9L5T - chains 6 and A of the 42 polymer chains in the assembly; structure by electron microscopy, 3.50 A resolution.

[Chain 6]
Molecule: U6 snRNA
Source organism: Chaetomium thermophilum (strain DSM 1495 / CBS 144.50 / IMI 039719)
Sequence (101 nucleotides; numbered 1 to 101; the number before each row is that of its first residue):
     1 GCCCUUCGGGGCAUUUGGUCAAUUUGAAACGAUACAGAGAAGAUUAGCAU
    51 GGCCCCUGCACUAAGGAUGACACGCUACUCAAAGAGACGCUACCAAUUUU
   101 U
Disordered / not traced: 91-101

[Chain A]
Protein: PRP8
Source organism: Chaetomium thermophilum (strain DSM 1495 / CBS 144.50 / IMI 039719)
Sequence (2463 residues; row label = number of the first residue in the row):
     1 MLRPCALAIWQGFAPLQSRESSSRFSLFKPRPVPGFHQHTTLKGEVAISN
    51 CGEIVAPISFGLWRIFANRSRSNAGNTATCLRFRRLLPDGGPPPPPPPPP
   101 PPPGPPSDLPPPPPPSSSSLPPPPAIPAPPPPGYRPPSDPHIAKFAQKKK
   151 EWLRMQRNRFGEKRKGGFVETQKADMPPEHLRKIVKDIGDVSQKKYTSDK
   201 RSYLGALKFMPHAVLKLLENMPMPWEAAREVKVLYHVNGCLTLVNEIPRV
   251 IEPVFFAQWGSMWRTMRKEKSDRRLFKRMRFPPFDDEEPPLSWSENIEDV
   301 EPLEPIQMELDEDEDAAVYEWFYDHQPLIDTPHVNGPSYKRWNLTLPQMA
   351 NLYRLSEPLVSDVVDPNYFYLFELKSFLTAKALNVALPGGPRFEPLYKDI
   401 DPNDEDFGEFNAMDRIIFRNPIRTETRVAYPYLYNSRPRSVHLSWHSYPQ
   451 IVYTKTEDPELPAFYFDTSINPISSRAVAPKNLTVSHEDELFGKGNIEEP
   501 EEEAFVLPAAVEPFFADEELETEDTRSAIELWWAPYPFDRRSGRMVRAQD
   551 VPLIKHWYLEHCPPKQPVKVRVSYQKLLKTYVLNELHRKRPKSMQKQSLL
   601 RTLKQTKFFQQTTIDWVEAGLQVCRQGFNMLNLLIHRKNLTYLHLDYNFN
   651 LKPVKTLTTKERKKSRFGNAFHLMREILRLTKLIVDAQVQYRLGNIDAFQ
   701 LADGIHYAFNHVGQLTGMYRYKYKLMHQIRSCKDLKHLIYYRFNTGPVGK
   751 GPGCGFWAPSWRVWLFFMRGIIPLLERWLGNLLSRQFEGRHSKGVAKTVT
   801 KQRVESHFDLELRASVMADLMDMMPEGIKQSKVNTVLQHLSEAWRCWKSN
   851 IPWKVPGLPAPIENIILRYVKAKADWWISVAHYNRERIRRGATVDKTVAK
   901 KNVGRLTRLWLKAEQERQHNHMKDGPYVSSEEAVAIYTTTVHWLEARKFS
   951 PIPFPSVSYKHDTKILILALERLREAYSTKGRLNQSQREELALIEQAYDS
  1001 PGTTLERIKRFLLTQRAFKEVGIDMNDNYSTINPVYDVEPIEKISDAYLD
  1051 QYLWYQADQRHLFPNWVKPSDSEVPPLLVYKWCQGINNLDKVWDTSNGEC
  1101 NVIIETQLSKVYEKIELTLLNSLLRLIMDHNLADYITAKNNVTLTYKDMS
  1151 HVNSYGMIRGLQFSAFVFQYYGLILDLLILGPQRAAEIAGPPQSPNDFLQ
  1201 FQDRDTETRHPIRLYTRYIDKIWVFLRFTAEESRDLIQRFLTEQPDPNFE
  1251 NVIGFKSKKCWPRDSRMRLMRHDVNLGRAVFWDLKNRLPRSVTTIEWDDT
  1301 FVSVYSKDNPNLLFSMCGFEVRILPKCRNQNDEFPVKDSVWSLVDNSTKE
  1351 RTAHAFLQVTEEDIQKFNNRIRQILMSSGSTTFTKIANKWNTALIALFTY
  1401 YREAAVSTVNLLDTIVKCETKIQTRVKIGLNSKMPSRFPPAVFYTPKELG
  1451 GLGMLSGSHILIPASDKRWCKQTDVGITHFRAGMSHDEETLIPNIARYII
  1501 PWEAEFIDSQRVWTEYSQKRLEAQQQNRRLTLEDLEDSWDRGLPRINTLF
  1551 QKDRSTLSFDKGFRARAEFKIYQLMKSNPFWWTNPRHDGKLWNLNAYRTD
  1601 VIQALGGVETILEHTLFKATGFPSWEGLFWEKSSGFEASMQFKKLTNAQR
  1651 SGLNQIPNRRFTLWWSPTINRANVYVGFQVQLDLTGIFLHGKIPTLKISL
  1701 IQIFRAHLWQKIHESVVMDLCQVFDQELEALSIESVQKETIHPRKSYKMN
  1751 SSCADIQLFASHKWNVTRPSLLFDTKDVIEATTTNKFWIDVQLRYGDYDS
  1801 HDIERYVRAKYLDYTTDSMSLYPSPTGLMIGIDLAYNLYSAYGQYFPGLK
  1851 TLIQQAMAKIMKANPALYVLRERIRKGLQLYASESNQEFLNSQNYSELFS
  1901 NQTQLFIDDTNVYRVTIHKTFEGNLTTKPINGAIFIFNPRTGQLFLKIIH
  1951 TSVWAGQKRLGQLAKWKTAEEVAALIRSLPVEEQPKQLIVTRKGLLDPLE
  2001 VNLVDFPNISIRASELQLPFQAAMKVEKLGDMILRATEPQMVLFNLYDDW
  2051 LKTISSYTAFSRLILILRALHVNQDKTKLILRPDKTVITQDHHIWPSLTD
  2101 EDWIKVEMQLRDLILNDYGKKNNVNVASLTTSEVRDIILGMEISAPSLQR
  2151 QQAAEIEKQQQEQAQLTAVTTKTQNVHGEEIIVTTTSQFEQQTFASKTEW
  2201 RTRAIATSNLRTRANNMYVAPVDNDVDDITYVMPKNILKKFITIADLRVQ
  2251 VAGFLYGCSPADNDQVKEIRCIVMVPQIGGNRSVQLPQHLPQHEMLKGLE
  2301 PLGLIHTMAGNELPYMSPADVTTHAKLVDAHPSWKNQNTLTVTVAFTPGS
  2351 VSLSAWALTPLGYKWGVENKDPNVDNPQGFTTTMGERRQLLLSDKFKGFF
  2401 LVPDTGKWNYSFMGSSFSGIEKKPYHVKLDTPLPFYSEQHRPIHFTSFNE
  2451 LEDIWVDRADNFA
Disordered / not traced: 1-141, 1884-1897, 2147-2463

[Chain 6 / chain A interface]
Contacting residue pairs - 67 pairs, chain 6 then chain A:
  G10(6) - Lys150(A)  salt bridge to the phosphate
  G11(6) - Arg154(A)  salt bridge to the phosphate
  G11(6) - Arg157(A)  salt bridge to the phosphate
  C12(6) - Arg154(A)  salt bridge to the phosphate
  C12(6) - Arg157(A)  salt bridge to the phosphate
  C12(6) - Lys163(A)  phosphate contact
  A13(6) - Lys163(A)  salt bridge to the phosphate
  A13(6) - Arg164(A)  salt bridge to the phosphate
  U14(6) - Arg164(A)  salt bridge to the phosphate
  U14(6) - Val169(A)  phosphate contact
  G18(6) - Phe608(A)  base contact
  A21(6) - Lys195(A)  sugar contact
  A22(6) - Lys194(A)  phosphate contact
  U23(6) - Lys194(A)  sugar contact
  A28(6) - Asn639(A)  hydrogen bond to the sugar
  A29(6) - Asn639(A)  hydrogen bond to the sugar
  C30(6) - Tyr642(A)  sugar contact
  C30(6) - Glu661(A)  sugar contact
  G31(6) - Lys655(A)  hydrogen bond to the sugar
  G31(6) - Thr658(A)  phosphate contact
  G31(6) - Lys660(A)  phosphate contact
  U45(6) - Asn1647(A)  phosphate contact
  C48(6) - Gln802(A)  hydrogen bond to the sugar
  C48(6) - Arg803(A)  sugar contact
  C48(6) - Ser806(A)  hydrogen bond to the sugar
  A49(6) - Gln802(A)  hydrogen bond to the phosphate
  A49(6) - Arg803(A)  salt bridge to the phosphate
  A49(6) - Ser806(A)  sugar contact
  A49(6) - Leu810(A)  sugar contact
  U50(6) - Leu810(A)  sugar contact
  G51(6) - Lys793(A)  base contact
  G52(6) - Lys793(A)  hydrogen bond to the base
  C56(6) - Lys664(A)  hydrogen bond to the phosphate
  C56(6) - Arg790(A)  salt bridge to the phosphate
  U57(6) - Lys663(A)  sugar contact
  U57(6) - Lys664(A)  sugar contact
  U57(6) - Arg666(A)  hydrogen bond to the sugar
  U57(6) - Arg790(A)  salt bridge to the phosphate
  G58(6) - Lys638(A)  salt bridge to the phosphate
  G58(6) - Arg666(A)  phosphate contact
  G58(6) - Phe667(A)  phosphate contact
  G58(6) - Gly668(A)  phosphate contact
  G58(6) - Arg785(A)  salt bridge to the phosphate
  G58(6) - Arg790(A)  hydrogen bond to the base
  C59(6) - Gly668(A)  phosphate contact
  C59(6) - Asn669(A)  hydrogen bond to the phosphate
  C59(6) - Ala670(A)  hydrogen bond to the phosphate
  C59(6) - Trp778(A)  stacking on the base
  C59(6) - Asn781(A)  hydrogen bond to the sugar
  C59(6) - Leu782(A)  phosphate contact
  C59(6) - Arg785(A)  salt bridge to the phosphate
  A60(6) - Arg785(A)  salt bridge to the phosphate
  C61(6) - Glu788(A)  base contact
  C61(6) - His791(A)  base contact
  C61(6) - Val795(A)  phosphate contact
  U62(6) - Val795(A)  phosphate contact
  U62(6) - Ala796(A)  sugar contact
  U62(6) - Thr798(A)  base contact
  A63(6) - Lys797(A)  salt bridge to the phosphate
  A63(6) - Thr798(A)  hydrogen bond to the phosphate
  A63(6) - Arg803(A)  salt bridge to the phosphate
  A64(6) - Thr800(A)  hydrogen bond to the phosphate
  A64(6) - Gln802(A)  phosphate contact
  A64(6) - Arg803(A)  salt bridge to the phosphate
  G65(6) - Gln802(A)  hydrogen bond to the phosphate
  G66(6) - Lys663(A)  hydrogen bond to the phosphate
  A67(6) - Lys663(A)  salt bridge to the phosphate
Other interface residues (no listed pair), chain 6 (35 interface residues in all): A32, A43, A46, C55
Other interface residues (no listed pair), chain A (47 interface residues in all): Ser192, Phe671, Ser784, Ser792, Lys1644, Thr1646

[In short]
35 residues of chain 6 and 47 residues of chain A are in contact; the contacts include 17 hydrogen bonds, 19
salt bridges and 1 aromatic stacking contact. Polar pairs include G52(6)-Lys793(A), G58(6)-Arg790(A) and
A28(6)-Asn639(A).
Chain 6 is U6 snRNA and chain A is PRP8, both from Chaetomium thermophilum (strain DSM 1495 / CBS 144.50 / IMI
039719); the structure, Cryo-EM structure of the thermophile spliceosome (state B*Q2), was determined by
electron microscopy, deposited together with 9L5R and 9L5S.
